1RGK - chain A; structure by X-ray diffraction, 1.87 A resolution.

Chain A:
Name: Ribonuclease T1
Source organism: Aspergillus oryzae
Notes: EC 3.1.27.3
Reference sequence: P00651 (RNT1_ASPOR); residues 1-104 here correspond to UniProt positions 27-130 (UniProt number = residue number + 26)
Chain sequence (104 residues; row label = number of the first residue in the row):
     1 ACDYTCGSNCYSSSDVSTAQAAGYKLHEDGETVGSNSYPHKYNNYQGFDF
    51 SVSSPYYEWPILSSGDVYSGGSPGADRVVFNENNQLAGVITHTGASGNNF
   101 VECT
Cystine bridges: C2-C10, C6-C103
Construct notes: conflict K25 (Gln51 in P00651), Q46 (Glu72 in P00651)
Ion coordination: Ca2+ near D15 (its only coordinating residue here)
Residues lining bound ligands: adenosine-2'-monophosphate (2AM): N36, Y38, H40, E58, P73, G74, A75, R77, H92, G97, N98, F100
Curated features (UniProtKB/Swiss-Prot):
  - active site: H40, E58 (Proton acceptor), H92 (Proton donor)

Overview:
Bound to chain A: adenosine-2'-monophosphate. Curated annotation (UniProt) lists 3 active-site residues.
Chain A is Ribonuclease T1 (Aspergillus oryzae); the structure, Rnase T1 mutant GLU46GLN binds the inhibitors
2'GMP and 2'AMP at the 3' subsite, was determined by X-ray diffraction, deposited together with 1RGL.
